PDB entry 9M3R | X-ray diffraction, 2.14 A resolution | chain A

[Chain A]
Protein: [Pyruvate dehydrogenase (acetyl-transferring)] kinase isozyme 2, mitochondrial
Source organism: Homo sapiens
Notes: EC 2.7.11.2
UniProt: Q15119 (PDK2_HUMAN); residues 17-394 here = UniProt positions 17-394
Chain sequence (378 residues; each row starts with the number of its first residue):
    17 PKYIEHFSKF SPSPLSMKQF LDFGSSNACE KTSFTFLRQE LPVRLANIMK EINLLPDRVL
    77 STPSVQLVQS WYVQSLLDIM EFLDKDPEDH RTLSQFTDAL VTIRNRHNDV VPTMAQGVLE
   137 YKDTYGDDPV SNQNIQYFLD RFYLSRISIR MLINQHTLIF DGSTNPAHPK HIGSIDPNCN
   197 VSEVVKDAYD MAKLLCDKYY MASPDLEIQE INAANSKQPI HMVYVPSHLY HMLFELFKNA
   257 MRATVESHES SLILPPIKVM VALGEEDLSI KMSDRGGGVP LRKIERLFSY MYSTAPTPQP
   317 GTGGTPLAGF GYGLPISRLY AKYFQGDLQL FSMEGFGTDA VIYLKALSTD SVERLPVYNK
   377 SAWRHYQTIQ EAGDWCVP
Not modelled in the structure: 179-184, 312-321, 384-388
Covalently attached groups: compound A1EQH linked to Tyr308
Residues lining bound ligands:
  - A1EQH (3-[4-[4-(ethylamino)-6-fluoranyl-2-oxidanylidene-3H-benzimidazol-1-yl]phenoxy]benzenesulfonyl fluoride): Leu252, Asn255, Ala256, Ala259, Met288, Ser289, Asp290, Gly292, Gly294, Val295, Lys299, Arg302, Leu303, Leu330, Leu346, Thr354, Asp355, Ala356
  - TF3 (N-(2-aminoethyl)-2-{3-chloro-4-[(4-isopropylbenzyl)oxy]phenyl} acetamide): Leu71, Pro72, Arg74, Val75, Val81, Met130, Gly133, Val134, Tyr137, Ser147, Asn150, Ile151, Phe154, Leu155, Tyr382, Gln383
Swiss-Prot annotation at these positions:
  - binding site (ATP): Glu251 to Arg258, Asp290, Ser309, Thr310, Gly325 to Leu330
  - modified residue: Tyr215 (Phosphotyrosine), Tyr216 (Phosphotyrosine), Lys376 (N6-succinyllysine)
  - natural variant: Gly342 (G342R: In a glioblastoma multiforme sample)

[Summary]
Ligands of chain A: compound TF3. Covalently linked compound A1EQH: at Tyr308. Curated annotation (UniProt)
lists 17 ATP-binding residues.
Chain A is [Pyruvate dehydrogenase (acetyl-transferring)] kinase isozyme 2, mitochondrial (Homo sapiens); the
structure, Crystal structure of human pyruvate dehydrogenase kinase isoform 1 in complex with ATP competitive
inhibitor 29, was determined by X-ray diffraction, deposited together with 9M3U, 9M3O and 9M3P.
